PDB entry 7MFG | electron microscopy, 3.87 A resolution | chains H and L of the 12 polymer chains in the assembly

== Chain H ==
Name: 310-030-1D06 Heavy
Organism: Homo sapiens
Amino-acid sequence (120 residues; numbered 1 to 113 plus 7 insertion-coded residues; the number before each row is that of its first residue; a row labelled like 82A-82C holds insertion residues (82A, then the next letters in order)):
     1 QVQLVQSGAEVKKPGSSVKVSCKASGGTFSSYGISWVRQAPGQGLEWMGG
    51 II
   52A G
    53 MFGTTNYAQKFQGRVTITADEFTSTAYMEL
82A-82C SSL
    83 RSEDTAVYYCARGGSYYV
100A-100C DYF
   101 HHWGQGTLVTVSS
Cystine bridges: Cys22-Cys92
What the authors report for this chain:
  - mutagenesis - M53I (Kd of 16 nM): increased binding to H2 HA

== Chain L ==
Name: 310-030-1D06 Light
Organism: Homo sapiens
Amino-acid sequence (108 residues; row label = number of the first residue in the row):
     1 EIVLTQSPGTLSLFSGERATLSCRASQ
   27A S
    28 VSSSSLAWYQQKHGQGPRLIMYGASSRATGIPDRFSGSGFGTDFTITISR
    78 LEPEDFAVYYCQQYGSSSGTFGQGTKLEMK
Cystine bridges: Cys23-Cys88

== Interface between chain H and chain L ==
Pairs across the interface (25; chain H residue first):
  Gln39(H) with Gln38(L), hydrogen bond
  Gly44(H) with Tyr87(L); Gln100(L)
  Leu45(H) with Gln38(L); Pro44(L), hydrophobic; Tyr87(L), hydrophobic; Phe98(L)
  Trp47(H) with Ser95(L); Gly96(L); Phe98(L)
  Asn58(H) with Ser94(L)
  Ala60(H) with Glu1(L)
  Gln61(H) with Glu1(L), hydrogen bond
  Tyr99(H) with Ser93(L), hydrogen bond; Ser94(L)
  Val100(H) with Ser94(L)
  Asp100A(H) with Tyr91(L)
  Tyr100B(H) with Tyr36(L); Tyr49(L); Gln89(L); Tyr91(L)
  Phe100C(H) with Tyr36(L), hydrogen bond (backbone-side chain); Gln89(L)
  His101(H) with Leu46(L)
  Trp103(H) with Pro44(L), hydrophobic
Also at the interface, not in a pair above, chain H (18 interface residues in all): Val37, Gln43, Glu46, Tyr91
Also at the interface, not in a pair above, chain L (19 interface residues in all): Ala34, Gly43, Thr97, Gly99

== Summary ==
Chain H and chain L form an interface of 18 and 19 residues respectively, with 4 hydrogen bonds. Polar pairs
include Gln39(H)-Gln38(L), Gln61(H)-Glu1(L) and Tyr99(H)-Ser93(L). From the paper: M53I of chain H increases
binding to H2 HA.
Chain H is 310-030-1D06 Heavy and chain L is 310-030-1D06 Light, both from Homo sapiens; the structure,
Cryo-EM structure of the VRC310 clinical trial, vaccine-elicited, human antibody 310-030-1D06 Fab in complex
with an ..., was determined by electron microscopy.
